7ORK - chains A and T of the 4 polymer chains in the assembly; structure by electron microscopy, 3.10 A resolution.

Chain A:
Molecule: RNA-directed RNA polymerase L
Source organism: Bunyavirus La Crosse
Notes: EC 2.7.7.48, 3.1.-.-
UniProt: A5HC98 (L_BUNLC); numbering as in UniProt; present here: 1-1032, 1039-2263
Sequence (2276 residues; row label = number of the first residue in the row; note: 6 numbers in that range are skipped by the numbering (no residue carries them; nothing is unmodelled there); a row labelled like 1032A-1032S holds insertion residues (1032A, then the next letters in order)):
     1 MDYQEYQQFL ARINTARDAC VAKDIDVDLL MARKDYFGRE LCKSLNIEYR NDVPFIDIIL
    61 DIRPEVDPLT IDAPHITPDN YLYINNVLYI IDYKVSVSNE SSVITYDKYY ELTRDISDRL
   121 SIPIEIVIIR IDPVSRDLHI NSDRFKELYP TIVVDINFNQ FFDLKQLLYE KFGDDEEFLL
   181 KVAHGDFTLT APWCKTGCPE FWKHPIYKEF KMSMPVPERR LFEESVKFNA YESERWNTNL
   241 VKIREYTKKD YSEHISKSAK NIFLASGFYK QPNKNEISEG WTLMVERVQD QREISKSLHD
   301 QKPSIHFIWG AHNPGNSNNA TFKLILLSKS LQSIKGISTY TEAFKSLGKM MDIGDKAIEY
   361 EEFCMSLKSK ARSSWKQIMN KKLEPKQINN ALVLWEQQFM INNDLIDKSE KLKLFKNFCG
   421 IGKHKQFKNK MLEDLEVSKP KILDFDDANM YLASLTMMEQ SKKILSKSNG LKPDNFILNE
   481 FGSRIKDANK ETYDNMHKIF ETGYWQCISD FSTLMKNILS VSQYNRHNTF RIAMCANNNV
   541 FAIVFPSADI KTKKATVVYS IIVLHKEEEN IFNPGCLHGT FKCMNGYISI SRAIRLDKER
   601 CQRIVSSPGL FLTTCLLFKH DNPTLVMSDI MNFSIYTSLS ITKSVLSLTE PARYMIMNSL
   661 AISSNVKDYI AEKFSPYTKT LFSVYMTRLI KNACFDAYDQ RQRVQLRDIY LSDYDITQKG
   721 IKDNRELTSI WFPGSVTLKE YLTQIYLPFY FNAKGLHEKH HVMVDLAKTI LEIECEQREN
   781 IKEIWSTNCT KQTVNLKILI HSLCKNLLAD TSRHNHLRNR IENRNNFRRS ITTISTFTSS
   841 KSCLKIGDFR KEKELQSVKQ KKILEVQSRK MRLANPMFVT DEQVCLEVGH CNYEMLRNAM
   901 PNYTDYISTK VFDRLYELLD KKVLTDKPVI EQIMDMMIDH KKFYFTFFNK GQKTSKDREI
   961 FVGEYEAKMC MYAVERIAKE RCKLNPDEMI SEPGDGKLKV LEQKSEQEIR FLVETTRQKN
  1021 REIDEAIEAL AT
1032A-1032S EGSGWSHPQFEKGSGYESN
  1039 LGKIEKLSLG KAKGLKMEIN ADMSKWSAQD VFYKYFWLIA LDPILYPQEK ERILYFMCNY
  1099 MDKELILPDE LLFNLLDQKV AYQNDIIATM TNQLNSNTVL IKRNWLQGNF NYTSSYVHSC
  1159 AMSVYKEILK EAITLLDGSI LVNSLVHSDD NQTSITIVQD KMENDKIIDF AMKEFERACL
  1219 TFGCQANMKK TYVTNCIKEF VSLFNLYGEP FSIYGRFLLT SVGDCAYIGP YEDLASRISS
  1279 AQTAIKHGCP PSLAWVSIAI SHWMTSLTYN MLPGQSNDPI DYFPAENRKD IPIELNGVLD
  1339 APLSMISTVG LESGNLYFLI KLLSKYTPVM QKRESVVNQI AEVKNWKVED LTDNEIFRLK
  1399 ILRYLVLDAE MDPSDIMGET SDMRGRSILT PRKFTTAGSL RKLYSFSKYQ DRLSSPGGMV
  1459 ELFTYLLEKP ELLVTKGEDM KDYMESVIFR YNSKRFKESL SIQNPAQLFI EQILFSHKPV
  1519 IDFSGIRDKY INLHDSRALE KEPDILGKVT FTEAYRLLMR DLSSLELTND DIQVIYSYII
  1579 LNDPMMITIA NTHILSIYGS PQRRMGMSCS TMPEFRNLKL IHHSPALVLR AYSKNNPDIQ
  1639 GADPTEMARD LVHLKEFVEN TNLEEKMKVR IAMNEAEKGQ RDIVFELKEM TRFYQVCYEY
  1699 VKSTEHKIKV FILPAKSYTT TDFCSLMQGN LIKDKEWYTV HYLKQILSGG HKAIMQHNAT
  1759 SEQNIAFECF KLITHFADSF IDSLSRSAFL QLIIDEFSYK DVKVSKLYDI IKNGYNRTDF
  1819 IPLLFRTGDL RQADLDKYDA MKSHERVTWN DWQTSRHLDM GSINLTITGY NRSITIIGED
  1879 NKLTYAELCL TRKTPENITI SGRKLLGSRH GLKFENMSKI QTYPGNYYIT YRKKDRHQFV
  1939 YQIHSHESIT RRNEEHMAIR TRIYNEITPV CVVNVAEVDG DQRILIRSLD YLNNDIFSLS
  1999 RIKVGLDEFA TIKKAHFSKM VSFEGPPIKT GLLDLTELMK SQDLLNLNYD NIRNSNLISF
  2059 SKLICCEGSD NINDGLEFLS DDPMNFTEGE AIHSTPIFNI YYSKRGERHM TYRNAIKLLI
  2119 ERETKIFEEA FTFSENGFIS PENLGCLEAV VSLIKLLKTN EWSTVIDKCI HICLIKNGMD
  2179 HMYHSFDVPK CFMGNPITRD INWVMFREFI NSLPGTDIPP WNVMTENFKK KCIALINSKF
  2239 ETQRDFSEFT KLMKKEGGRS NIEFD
Disordered / not traced: 372-382, 856-868, 1032A-1032S, 1528-1538, 1958-1960, 2188-2198, 2238-2263
Differences from the reference sequence: engineered mutation Lys34 (His in A5HC98); insertion (1032C-1032O)
Bound ions: Mg2+ site 1: Asp1060, Asp1187, Asp1188 (together with ATP); Mg2+ site 2: Asp1060, Met1061, Asp1187 (together with ATP); Zn2+: Cys2064, His2169, Asp2178, His2182
Small-molecule neighbours: ATP (adenosine-5'-triphosphate): Lys950, Arg958, Ile960, Asp1060, Met1061, Ser1062, Lys1063, Trp1064, Ser1065, Trp1143, Gln1145, Gly1146, Asn1149, Ser1186, Asp1187, Asn1225, Lys1228
UniProt features mapped onto this chain:
  - binding site (Mn(2+)): Asp52, Asp79, Asp92, Tyr93
  - binding site (Mg(2+)): Asp1188
  - binding site (Zn(2+)): Cys2064, His2169, Asp2178, His2182
  - mutagenesis: Asp52 (D52A: Complete loss of nuclease activity), Asp79 (D79A: Complete loss of nuclease activity), Asp92 (D92A: Complete loss of nuclease activity), Lys94 (K94A: Complete loss of nuclease activity)
What the authors report for this chain:
  - mutagenesis - H34K: abolished catalytic activity (citing earlier work)
  - mutagenesis - M989A: decreased catalytic activity on 25-mer product
  - mutagenesis - I990A: increased catalytic activity on 25-mer
  - mutagenesis - M989A, S991A: unchanged catalytic activity
  - mutagenesis - S991A (13.8-fold): increased catalytic activity on replication products

Chain T:
Molecule: 25-nt RNA strand
Sequence (25 nucleotides; row label = number of the first residue in the row):
     1 UAUCUAUACU UGGUAGUACA CUACU
Disordered / not traced: 1-7

Interface between chain A and chain T:
Pairs across the interface (73; chain A residue first):
  Leu412(A) - C9(T)  phosphate contact
  Lys416(A) - A8(T)  sugar contact
  Lys416(A) - C9(T)  salt bridge to the phosphate
  Arg526(A) - G12(T)  salt bridge to the phosphate
  Arg526(A) - G13(T)  salt bridge to the phosphate
  His527(A) - U11(T)  salt bridge to the phosphate
  Asn528(A) - U11(T)  phosphate contact
  Ala548(A) - A15(T)  base contact
  Asp549(A) - A15(T)  hydrogen bond to the base
  Lys551(A) - G16(T)  sugar contact
  Lys551(A) - U17(T)  sugar contact
  Thr552(A) - A15(T)  base contact
  Thr552(A) - U17(T)  sugar contact
  Thr552(A) - A18(T)  phosphate contact
  Lys553(A) - U17(T)  salt bridge to the phosphate
  Lys553(A) - A18(T)  phosphate contact
  Lys553(A) - C19(T)  salt bridge to the phosphate
  Lys554(A) - A18(T)  hydrogen bond to the phosphate
  Lys598(A) - A18(T)  salt bridge to the phosphate
  Lys759(A) - A18(T)  sugar contact
  Lys759(A) - C21(T)  base contact
  Thr836(A) - C24(T)  hydrogen bond to the phosphate
  Lys841(A) - U22(T)  phosphate contact
  Lys841(A) - A23(T)  phosphate contact
  Ser842(A) - C21(T)  hydrogen bond to the phosphate
  Ser842(A) - U22(T)  hydrogen bond to the phosphate
  Lys910(A) - C21(T)  salt bridge to the phosphate
  Phe948(A) - C21(T)  stacking on the base
  Asn949(A) - C21(T)  base contact
  Lys950(A) - U22(T)  hydrogen bond to the base
  Ile960(A) - U22(T)  base contact
  Phe961(A) - U22(T)  hydrogen bond to the sugar
  Val962(A) - U22(T)  sugar contact
  Lys968(A) - A23(T)  salt bridge to the phosphate
  Arg976(A) - C24(T)  salt bridge to the phosphate
  Arg976(A) - U25(T)  salt bridge to the phosphate
  Lys979(A) - U25(T)  salt bridge to the phosphate
  Pro986(A) - U25(T)  sugar contact
  Asp987(A) - U25(T)  phosphate contact
  Met989(A) - C24(T)  base contact
  Met989(A) - U25(T)  hydrogen bond to the base
  Ile990(A) - C24(T)  hydrogen bond to the base
  Ser991(A) - A23(T)  base contact
  Ser991(A) - C24(T)  hydrogen bond to the base
  Gly1146(A) - A23(T)  hydrogen bond to the sugar
  Asn1149(A) - A23(T)  base contact
  Asn1149(A) - C24(T)  sugar contact
  Tyr1150(A) - C24(T)  hydrogen bond to the sugar
  Phe1432(A) - G16(T)  base contact
  Phe1432(A) - U17(T)  base contact
  Thr1434(A) - U17(T)  hydrogen bond to the base
  Thr1434(A) - C19(T)  base contact
  Gly1436(A) - C19(T)  base contact
  Ser1437(A) - C19(T)  base contact
  Lys1440(A) - A20(T)  salt bridge to the phosphate
  Ile1500(A) - U17(T)  hydrogen bond to the base
  Ile1500(A) - A18(T)  base contact
  Ile1500(A) - C19(T)  sugar contact
  Ile1500(A) - A20(T)  sugar contact
  Gln1501(A) - A18(T)  base contact
  Asn1502(A) - U17(T)  hydrogen bond to the phosphate
  Asn1502(A) - A18(T)  base contact
  Pro1503(A) - A18(T)  base contact
  Gln1505(A) - G16(T)  hydrogen bond to the base
  Gln1505(A) - U17(T)  sugar contact
  Glu1509(A) - G16(T)  hydrogen bond to the base
  Phe1513(A) - G16(T)  base contact
  Lys1516(A) - G16(T)  hydrogen bond to the base
  Lys1539(A) - A15(T)  salt bridge to the phosphate
  Lys1539(A) - G16(T)  salt bridge to the phosphate
  Pro1541(A) - G16(T)  base contact
  Asp1542(A) - G16(T)  hydrogen bond to the sugar
  Ile1543(A) - G16(T)  base contact
Interface residues without a listed pair, chain A (61 interface residues in all): Asn403, Glu599, Ser908, Tyr972, Glu988, Gln1145, Asn1147, Leu1498, Ser1499, Ala1504
Interface residues without a listed pair, chain T (17 interface residues in all): U10

Overview:
61 residues of chain A and 17 residues of chain T are in contact, with 19 hydrogen bonds, 15 salt bridges and
1 aromatic stacking contact. Among the polar pairs are Asp549(A)-A15(T), Lys950(A)-U22(T) and
Met989(A)-U25(T). The paper reports that H34K of chain A abolishes catalytic activity; M989A of chain A
reduces catalytic activity on 25-mer product; 4 substitutions were tested in all.
Chain A is RNA-directed RNA polymerase L (Bunyavirus La Crosse) and chain T is a 25-nt RNA strand; the
structure, La Crosse virus polymerase in transcription mode with cleaved capped RNA entering the polymerase
active site, was determined by electron microscopy together with 7ORI, 7ORJ, 7ORL, 7ORM and 7ORO from the same
study.
